Entry 6DWB (electron microscopy, 3.30 A resolution); this record covers chains D and O of the 30 polymer chains in the assembly.

[Chain D (and O)]
Name: Protein PrgI
Source organism: Salmonella enterica subsp. enterica serovar Typhimurium
Notes: chain O of this document is another copy of the same molecule, construct and numbering; everything in this record applies to it too
Reference sequence: P41784 (PRGI_SALTY); numbering as in UniProt (aligned over 1-80)
Chain sequence (80 residues; each row starts with the number of its first residue):
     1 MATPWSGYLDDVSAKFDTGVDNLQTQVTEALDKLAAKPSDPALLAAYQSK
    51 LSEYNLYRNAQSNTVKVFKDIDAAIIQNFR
Not modelled in the structure: 1-2

[Chain D / chain O interface]
Contacting residue pairs (18; chain D residue first):
  W5(D) - A36(O)  hydrogen bond (side chain-backbone)
  W5(D) - P38(O)
  G7(D) - K37(O)
  Y8(D) - K37(O)
  Y8(D) - S39(O)
  Y8(D) - D40(O)
  Y8(D) - P41(O)
  D11(D) - K37(O)  salt bridge
  D72(D) - S39(O)
  D72(D) - P41(O)
  D72(D) - L44(O)
  I75(D) - L44(O)  hydrophobic
  I75(D) - Q48(O)
  I76(D) - L44(O)  hydrophobic
  N78(D) - Q48(O)  hydrogen bond (backbone-side chain)
  F79(D) - L44(O)
  F79(D) - Y47(O)  hydrophobic
  F79(D) - Q48(O)
Interface residues without a listed pair, chain D (11 interface residues in all): S6, L9
Interface residues without a listed pair, chain O (10 interface residues in all): A45

[In short]
The interface between chain D and chain O involves 11 residues on one side and 10 on the other; the contacts
include 2 hydrogen bonds and 1 salt bridge. Among the polar pairs are D11(D)-K37(O), W5(D)-A36(O) and
N78(D)-Q48(O).
Chain D and chain O are both Protein PrgI (Salmonella enterica subsp. enterica serovar Typhimurium); the
structure, Structure of the Salmonella SPI-1 type III secretion injectisome needle filament, was determined by
electron microscopy together with 6DUZ, 6DV3 and 6DV6 from the same study.
